3A6N - chains F and J of the 10 polymer chains in the assembly; structure by X-ray diffraction, 2.70 A resolution.

== Chain F ==
Molecule: Histone H4
Organism: Homo sapiens
UniProt: P62805 (H4_HUMAN); residues 0-102 here correspond to UniProt positions 1-103 (UniProt number = residue number + 1)
Amino-acid sequence (106 residues; row label = number of the first residue in the row; numbers below 1 keep their minus sign (Gly-3 is residue -3)):
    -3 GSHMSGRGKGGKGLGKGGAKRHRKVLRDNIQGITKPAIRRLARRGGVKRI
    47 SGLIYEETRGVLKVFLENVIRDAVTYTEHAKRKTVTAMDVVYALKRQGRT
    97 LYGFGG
Not modelled in the structure: -3 to 18
Construct notes: expression tag (-3 to -1)
Curated features (UniProtKB/Swiss-Prot):
  - DNA-binding region: Lys16 to Lys20
  - modified residue: Ser1 (N-acetylserine), Arg3 (Asymmetric dimethylarginine), Lys5 (N6-(2-hydroxyisobutyryl)lysine), Lys8 (N6-(2-hydroxyisobutyryl)lysine), Lys12 (N6-(2-hydroxyisobutyryl)lysine), Lys16 (N6-(2-hydroxyisobutyryl)lysine), Lys20 (N6,N6,N6-trimethyllysine), Lys31 (N6-(2-hydroxyisobutyryl)lysine), Lys44 (N6-(2-hydroxyisobutyryl)lysine), Ser47 (Phosphoserine), Tyr51 (Phosphotyrosine), Lys59 (N6-(2-hydroxyisobutyryl)lysine), Lys77 (N6-(2-hydroxyisobutyryl)lysine), Lys79 (N6-(2-hydroxyisobutyryl)lysine), Thr80 (Phosphothreonine), Tyr88 (Phosphotyrosine), Lys91 (N6-(2-hydroxyisobutyryl)lysine)
  - cross-link (Glycyl lysine isopeptide (Lys-Gly)): Lys12 (interchain with G-Cter in SUMO2), Lys20 (interchain with G-Cter in SUMO2), Lys31 (interchain with G-Cter in SUMO2), Lys59 (interchain with G-Cter in SUMO2), Lys79 (interchain with G-Cter in SUMO2), Lys91 (interchain with G-Cter in SUMO2)

== Chain J ==
Molecule: 146-nt DNA strand
Sequence (146 nucleotides; numbered 147 to 292; the number before each row is that of its first residue):
   147 ATCAATATCCACCTGCAGATTCTACCAAAAGTGTATTTGGAAACTGCTCC
   197 ATCAAAAGGCATGTTCAGCTGAATTCAGCTGAACATGCCTTTTGATGGAG
   247 CAGTTTCCAAATACACTTTTGGTAGAATCTGCAGGTGGATATTGAT
Not modelled in the structure: 147
Bound ions: Mn2+ site 1 near DG186 (its only coordinating residue here); Mn2+ site 2 near DG217 (its only coordinating residue here); Mn2+ site 3 near DG267 (its only coordinating residue here); Mn2+ site 4 near DG280 (its only coordinating residue here)

== Chain F / chain J interface ==
Contacting residue pairs (7):
  Arg19(F) - DT198(J)  hydrogen bond to the phosphate
  Thr30(F) - DA207(J)  phosphate contact
  Thr30(F) - DT208(J)  phosphate contact
  Pro32(F) - DA207(J)  phosphate contact
  Pro32(F) - DT208(J)  phosphate contact
  Arg36(F) - DA207(J)  salt bridge to the phosphate
  Arg45(F) - DT216(J)  sugar contact
Interface residues without a listed pair, chain F (7 interface residues in all): Lys31, Thr80
Interface residues without a listed pair, chain J (7 interface residues in all): DC196, DG214, DG217

== In short ==
The chain F/chain J interface involves 7 residues from each chain, with 1 hydrogen bond and 1 salt bridge.
Polar pairs include Arg19(F)-DT198(J) and Arg36(F)-DA207(J). Curated annotation (UniProt) lists a DNA-binding
region on chain F.
Here chain F is Histone H4 (Homo sapiens) and chain J is a 146-nt DNA strand. Entry 3A6N (The nucleosome
containing a testis-specific histone variant, human H3T) was determined by X-ray diffraction together with
3AFA from the same study.
